3GPT - chains I and Y of the 28 polymer chains in the assembly; structure by X-ray diffraction, 2.41 A resolution.

# Chain I
Protein: Proteasome component PUP3
Source organism: Saccharomyces cerevisiae
Notes: EC 3.4.25.1; fragment: sequence database residues 2-205
UniProt: P25451 (PSB3_YEAST); the construct lacks a stretch of the UniProt sequence and is renumbered around it, so the offset changes along the chain: -8 to -1 = UniProt 2-9; 1-36 = UniProt 10-45; 38-105 = UniProt 46-113; 106-122 = UniProt 117-133; 2 more segments
Chain sequence (204 residues; row label = number of the first residue in the row; note: 3 numbers in that range are skipped by the numbering (no residue carries them; nothing is unmodelled there); a row labelled like 10A-10C holds insertion residues (10A, then the next letters in order); numbers below 1 keep their minus sign (Ser-8 is residue -8)):
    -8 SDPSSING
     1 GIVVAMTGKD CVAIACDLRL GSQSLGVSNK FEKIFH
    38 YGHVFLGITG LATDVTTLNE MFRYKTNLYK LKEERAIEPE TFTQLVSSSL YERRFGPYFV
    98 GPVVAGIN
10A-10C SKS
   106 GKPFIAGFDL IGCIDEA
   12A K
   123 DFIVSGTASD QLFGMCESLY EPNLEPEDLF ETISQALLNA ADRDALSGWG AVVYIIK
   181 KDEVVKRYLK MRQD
Swiss-Prot annotation at these positions:
  - modified residue: Ser22 (Phosphoserine)
  - cross-link: Lys62 (Glycyl lysine isopeptide (Lys-Gly) (interchain with G-Cter in ubiquitin))

# Chain Y
Protein: Proteasome component PRE2
Source organism: Saccharomyces cerevisiae
Notes: EC 3.4.25.1; fragment: sequence database residues 76-287
UniProt: P30656 (PSB5_YEAST); the construct lacks a stretch of the UniProt sequence and is renumbered around it, so the offset changes along the chain: 1-105 = UniProt 76-180; 106-181 = UniProt 183-258; 183-211 = UniProt 259-287
Chain sequence (212 residues; row label = number of the first residue in the row; note: 1 number in that range is skipped by the numbering (no residue carries it; nothing is unmodelled there); a row labelled like 10A-10B holds insertion residues (10A, then the next letters in order)):
     1 TTTLAFRFQG GIIVAVDSRA TAGNWVASQT VKKVIEINPF LLGTMAGGAA DCQFWETWLG
    61 SQCRLHELRE KERISVAAAS KILSNLVYQY KGAGLSMGTM ICGYT
10A-10B RK
   106 EGPTIYYVDS DGTRLKGDIF CVGSGQTFAY GVLDSNYKWD LSVEDALYLG KRSILAAAHR
   166 DAYSGGSVNL YHVTED
   183 GWIYHGNHDV GELFWKVKEE EGSFNNVIG
Covalent attachments: compound GPT linked to Thr1
Residues lining bound ligands: GPT ((2R,3S,4R)-2-[(S)-(1S)-cyclohex-2-en-1-yl(hydroxy)methyl]-4-(2-fluoroethyl)-3-hydroxy-3-methyl-5-oxopyrrolidine-2-carbaldehyde): Arg19, Ala20, Thr21, Val31, Lys32, Lys33, Met45, Ala46, Gly47, Ala49, Ser129, Tyr168

# Interface between chain I and chain Y
Contacting residue pairs - 44 pairs, chain I then chain Y:
  Ser-4(I) - Asn24(Y)
  Arg19(I) - Ala167(Y)
  Ser24(I) - Arg165(Y)
  Ser24(I) - Asp166(Y)
  Ser24(I) - Ala167(Y)  hydrogen bond (backbone-backbone)
  Ser24(I) - Tyr168(Y)
  Leu25(I) - Phe133(Y)  hydrophobic
  Leu25(I) - Arg165(Y)
  Gly26(I) - Arg165(Y)  hydrogen bond (backbone-side chain)
  Asn29(I) - Asn208(Y)  hydrogen bond
  Asn29(I) - Val209(Y)
  Lys30(I) - Asn208(Y)  hydrogen bond (side chain-backbone)
  Lys30(I) - Ile210(Y)
  Gln133(I) - Trp25(Y)
  Asp164(I) - Gln29(Y)
  Arg165(I) - Asn24(Y)
  Arg165(I) - Trp25(Y)
  Arg165(I) - Val26(Y)  hydrogen bond (side chain-backbone)
  Arg165(I) - Ala27(Y)  hydrogen bond (side chain-backbone)
  Arg165(I) - Ser28(Y)
  Asp166(I) - Asn24(Y)
  Asp166(I) - Val26(Y)
  Ala167(I) - Asn24(Y)  hydrogen bond (backbone-backbone)
  Ala167(I) - Val26(Y)
  Ala167(I) - Ala167(Y)
  Leu168(I) - Asn24(Y)
  Trp171(I) - His164(Y)  hydrogen bond (side chain-backbone)
  Trp171(I) - Arg165(Y)
  Lys190(I) - Trp197(Y)
  Met191(I) - Trp197(Y)
  Arg192(I) - Gln29(Y)
  Arg192(I) - Gly171(Y)  hydrogen bond (side chain-backbone)
  Arg192(I) - Asp191(Y)  salt bridge
  Arg192(I) - Gly193(Y)
  Gln193(I) - His164(Y)  hydrogen bond (backbone-side chain)
  Gln193(I) - Phe196(Y)
  Gln193(I) - Trp197(Y)
  Gln193(I) - Val209(Y)
  Asp194(I) - Arg19(Y)  salt bridge
  Asp194(I) - Ala163(Y)
  Asp194(I) - Ser169(Y)
  Asp194(I) - Gly170(Y)
  Asp194(I) - Gly171(Y)  hydrogen bond (side chain-backbone)
  Asp194(I) - Val192(Y)
Other interface residues (no listed pair), chain I (21 interface residues in all): Gln23, Val27

# Overview
21 residues of chain I face 25 of chain Y across their interface; the contacts include 11 hydrogen bonds and 2
salt bridges. Polar contacts include Arg192(I)-Asp191(Y), Asp194(I)-Arg19(Y) and Gly26(I)-Arg165(Y).
Covalently linked compound GPT: at Thr1(Y).
Here chain I is Proteasome component PUP3 and chain Y is Proteasome component PRE2, both from Saccharomyces
cerevisiae. Entry 3GPT (Crystal structure of the yeast 20S proteasome in complex with Salinosporamide
derivatives: slow substrate ligand) was determined by X-ray diffraction together with 3GPW and 3HYE from the
same study.
